PDB entry 6BR1 | X-ray diffraction, 2.30 A resolution | chains A and E of the 6 polymer chains in the assembly

[Chain A]
Protein: Tubulin alpha-1B chain
Source organism: Sus scrofa
UniProt: Q2XVP4 (TBA1B_PIG); residue numbers follow UniProt; this construct covers 1-450
Chain sequence (450 residues; each row starts with the number of its first residue):
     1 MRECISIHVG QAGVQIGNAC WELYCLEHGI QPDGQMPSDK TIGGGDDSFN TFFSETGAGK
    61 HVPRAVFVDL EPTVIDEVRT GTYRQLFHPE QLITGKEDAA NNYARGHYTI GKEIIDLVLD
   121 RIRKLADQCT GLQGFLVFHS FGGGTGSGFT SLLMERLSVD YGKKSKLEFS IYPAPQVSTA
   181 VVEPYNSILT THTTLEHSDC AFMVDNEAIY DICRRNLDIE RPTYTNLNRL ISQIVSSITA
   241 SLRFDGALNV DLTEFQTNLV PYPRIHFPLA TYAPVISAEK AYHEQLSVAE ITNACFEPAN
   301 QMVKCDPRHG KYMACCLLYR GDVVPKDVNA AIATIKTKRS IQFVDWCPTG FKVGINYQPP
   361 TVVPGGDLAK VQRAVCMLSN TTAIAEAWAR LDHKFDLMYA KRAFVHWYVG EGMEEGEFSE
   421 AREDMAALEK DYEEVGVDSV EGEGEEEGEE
Not modelled in the structure: 438-450
Bound ions: Ca2+: Asp-39, Thr-41, Gly-44, Glu-55
Ligand contacts:
  - E3Y (2-chloro-4-(6-methoxy-3,4-dihydroquinolin-1(2H)-yl)pyrido[2,3-d]pyrimidine): Asn-101, Thr-179, Val-181
  - GTP (guanosine-5'-triphosphate): Gly-10, Gln-11, Ala-12, Gln-15, Ile-16, Asp-69, Asp-98, Ala-99, Ala-100, Asn-101, Ser-140, Gly-142, Gly-143, Gly-144, Thr-145, Gly-146, Ile-171, Pro-173, Val-177, Ser-178, Thr-179, Glu-183, Asn-206, Tyr-224, Leu-227, Asn-228, Ile-231
Curated features (UniProtKB/Swiss-Prot):
  - motif: Met-1 to Cys-4 (MREC motif)
  - active site: Glu-254
  - binding site (GTP): Gly-10, Gln-11, Ala-12, Gln-15, Glu-71, Ala-99, Ser-140, Gly-143, Gly-144, Thr-145, Gly-146, Thr-179, Glu-183, Asn-206, Tyr-224, Asn-228, Leu-252
  - binding site (Mg(2+)): Glu-71
  - modified residue: Lys-40 (N6,N6,N6-trimethyllysine), Ser-48 (Phosphoserine), Ser-232 (Phosphoserine), Tyr-282 (3'-nitrotyrosine), Arg-339 (Omega-N-methylarginine), Ser-439 (Phosphoserine), Glu-443 (5-glutamyl polyglutamate), Glu-445 (5-glutamyl polyglutamate)
  - cross-link (Glycyl lysine isopeptide (Lys-Gly)): Lys-326 (interchain with G-Cter in ubiquitin), Lys-370 (interchain with G-Cter in ubiquitin)

[Chain E]
Protein: Stathmin-4
Source organism: Homo sapiens
UniProt: Q9H169 (STMN4_HUMAN); residues 5-145 here correspond to UniProt positions 49-189 (UniProt number = residue number + 44)
Chain sequence (143 residues; numbered 3 to 145; the number before each row is that of its first residue):
     3 MADMEVIELN KCTSGQSFEV ILKPPSFDGV PEFNASLPRR RDPSLEEIQK KLEAAEERRK
    63 YQEAELLKHL AEKREHEREV IQKAIEENNN FIKMAKEKLA QKMESNKENR EAHLAAMLER
   123 LQEKDKHAEE VRKNKELKEE ASR
Not modelled in the structure: 3-5, 29-43, 142-145
Differences from the reference sequence: expression tag (3-4)
Curated features (UniProtKB/Swiss-Prot):
  - modified residue: Ser-46 (Phosphoserine)

[Chain A / chain E interface]
Contacting residue pairs (61):
  His-107(A) / Leu-54(E)
  Tyr-108(A) / Leu-54(E)  hydrophobic
  Tyr-108(A) / Ala-57(E)  hydrophobic
  Tyr-108(A) / Arg-61(E)
  Thr-109(A) / Arg-61(E)  hydrogen bond
  Lys-112(A) / Glu-58(E)  salt bridge
  Lys-112(A) / Arg-61(E)
  Glu-155(A) / Ile-50(E)
  Arg-156(A) / Leu-47(E)
  Arg-156(A) / Gln-51(E)
  Ser-158(A) / Asp-44(E)
  Val-159(A) / Pro-45(E)
  Val-159(A) / Leu-47(E)
  His-197(A) / Asp-44(E)  salt bridge
  His-197(A) / Pro-45(E)
  Asp-245(A) / Cys-14(E)
  Asp-245(A) / Ser-16(E)
  Ala-247(A) / Asn-12(E)
  Ala-247(A) / Ser-19(E)
  Leu-248(A) / Ser-19(E)
  Pro-325(A) / Gln-18(E)
  Pro-325(A) / Phe-20(E)  hydrophobic
  Asn-329(A) / Met-6(E)
  Asn-329(A) / Val-8(E)
  Asn-329(A) / Phe-20(E)
  Asn-329(A) / Val-22(E)
  Ile-332(A) / Met-6(E)  hydrophobic
  Ala-333(A) / Met-6(E)
  Lys-336(A) / Leu-24(E)
  Asp-345(A) / Pro-27(E)
  Asp-345(A) / Ser-28(E)  hydrogen bond (backbone-backbone)
  Trp-346(A) / Pro-27(E)
  Cys-347(A) / Pro-27(E)
  Pro-348(A) / Lys-25(E)
  Pro-348(A) / Pro-27(E)
  Thr-349(A) / Ile-23(E)
  Thr-349(A) / Leu-24(E)  hydrogen bond (backbone-backbone)
  Thr-349(A) / Lys-25(E)  hydrogen bond (backbone-backbone)
  Gly-350(A) / Val-22(E)
  Phe-351(A) / Glu-21(E)
  Phe-351(A) / Val-22(E)  hydrogen bond (backbone-backbone)
  Lys-352(A) / Phe-20(E)
  Lys-352(A) / Glu-21(E)
  Val-353(A) / Ser-19(E)
  Val-353(A) / Phe-20(E)  hydrogen bond (backbone-backbone)
  Gly-354(A) / Gln-18(E)
  Ile-355(A) / Gly-17(E)
  Ile-355(A) / Gln-18(E)  hydrogen bond (backbone-backbone)
  Asn-356(A) / Ser-16(E)
  Tyr-357(A) / Thr-15(E)
  Tyr-357(A) / Ser-16(E)  hydrogen bond (backbone-backbone)
  Tyr-357(A) / Gly-17(E)
  Tyr-357(A) / Gln-18(E)  hydrogen bond
  Val-409(A) / Gln-64(E)
  Gly-410(A) / Arg-61(E)
  Gly-410(A) / Gln-64(E)
  Glu-411(A) / Arg-61(E)  hydrogen bond (backbone-side chain)
  Gly-412(A) / Ala-57(E)
  Gly-412(A) / Arg-60(E)  hydrogen bond (backbone-side chain)
  Gly-412(A) / Arg-61(E)
  Glu-414(A) / Arg-60(E)  salt bridge
Other interface residues (no listed pair), chain A (39 interface residues in all): Leu-152, Glu-196, Gly-246, Val-328
Other interface residues (no listed pair), chain E (32 interface residues in all): Leu-11, Pro-26, Ser-46, Lys-53

[Summary]
39 residues of chain A and 32 residues of chain E are in contact, with 11 hydrogen bonds and 3 salt bridges.
Polar pairs include Lys-112(A)/Glu-58(E), His-197(A)/Asp-44(E) and Glu-414(A)/Arg-60(E). Chain A binds GTP and
compound E3Y.
Here chain A is Tubulin alpha-1B chain (Sus scrofa) and chain E is Stathmin-4 (Homo sapiens). Entry 6BR1
(Tubulin-RB3_SLD-TTL in complex with heterocyclic pyrimidine compound 4a) was determined by X-ray diffraction
(same publication as 6BRF, 6BRY and 6BS2).
